PDB entry 3A7B | X-ray diffraction, 2.53 A resolution | chain A

# Chain A
Name: Toll-like receptor 2, Variable lymphocyte receptor B
Organism: Mus musculus
Notes: fragment: extracellular domain, (mouse), (Inshore hagfish)
UniProtKB: chimeric construct of Q9QUN7, Q4G1L2: residues 1-506 from Q9QUN7 (TLR2_MOUSE) positions 1-506 (same numbers); residues 509-576 from Q4G1L2 positions 133-200 (UniProt number = residue number - 376)
Chain sequence (580 residues; numbered 1 to 580; the number before each row is that of its first residue):
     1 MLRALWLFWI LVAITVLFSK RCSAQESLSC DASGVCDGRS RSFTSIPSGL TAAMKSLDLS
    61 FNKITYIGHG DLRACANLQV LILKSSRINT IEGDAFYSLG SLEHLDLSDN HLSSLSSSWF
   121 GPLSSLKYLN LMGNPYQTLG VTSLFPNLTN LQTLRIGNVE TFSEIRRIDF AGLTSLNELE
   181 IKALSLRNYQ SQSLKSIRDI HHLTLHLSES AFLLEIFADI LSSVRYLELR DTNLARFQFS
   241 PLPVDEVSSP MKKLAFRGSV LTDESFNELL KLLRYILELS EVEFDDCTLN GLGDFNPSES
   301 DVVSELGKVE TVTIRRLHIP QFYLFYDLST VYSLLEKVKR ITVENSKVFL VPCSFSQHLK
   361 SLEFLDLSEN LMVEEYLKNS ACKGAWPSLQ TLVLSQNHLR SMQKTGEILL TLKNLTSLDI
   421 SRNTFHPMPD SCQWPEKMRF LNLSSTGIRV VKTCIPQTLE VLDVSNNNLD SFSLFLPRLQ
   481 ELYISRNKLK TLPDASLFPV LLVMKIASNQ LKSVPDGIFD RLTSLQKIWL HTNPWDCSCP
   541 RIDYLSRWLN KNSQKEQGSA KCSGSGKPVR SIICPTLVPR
Unresolved in the structure: 1-25, 576-580
Differences from the reference sequence: linker (507-508); expression tag (577-580)
Disulfide bonds: Cys-30/Cys-36, Cys-353/Cys-382, Cys-432/Cys-454, Cys-537/Cys-562, Cys-539/Cys-574
Covalent attachments: N-acetylglucosamine (NAG) linked to Asn-414, Asn-442
Ligand contacts: Lipoteichoic acid (LTC; (2S)-1-({3-O-[2-(acetylamino)-4-amino-2,4,6-trideoxy-beta-D-galactopyranosyl]-alpha-D-glucopyranosyl}oxy)-3-(heptanoyloxy)propan-2-yl (7Z)-pentadec-7-enoate): Phe-266, Leu-306, Val-312, Ile-314, Leu-317, Ile-319, Pro-320, Gln-321, Phe-322, Leu-328, Leu-334, Leu-335, Val-343, Ser-346, Lys-347, Val-348, Phe-349, Leu-350, Pro-352, Phe-355, Leu-371
Swiss-Prot annotation at these positions:
  - site: Phe-349 (Interaction with bacterial lipopeptide)
  - glycosylation (N-linked (GlcNAc...) asparagine): Asn-147, Asn-414, Asn-442

# Summary
Ligands of chain A: Lipoteichoic acid. N-acetylglucosamine is covalently linked to Asn-414 and Asn-442.
Chain A is Toll-like receptor 2, Variable lymphocyte receptor B (Mus musculus); the structure, Crystal
structure of TLR2-Streptococcus Pneumoniae lipoteichoic acid complex, was determined by X-ray diffraction
together with 3A79 and 3A7C from the same study.
